PDB entry 7JK3 | electron microscopy, 3.40 A resolution | chains B and G of the 9 polymer chains in the assembly

Chain B:
Protein: Origin recognition complex subunit 2
From: Drosophila melanogaster
Reference sequence: Q24168 (ORC2_DROME); residues 1-618 here = UniProt positions 1-618
Chain sequence (618 residues; row label = number of the first residue in the row):
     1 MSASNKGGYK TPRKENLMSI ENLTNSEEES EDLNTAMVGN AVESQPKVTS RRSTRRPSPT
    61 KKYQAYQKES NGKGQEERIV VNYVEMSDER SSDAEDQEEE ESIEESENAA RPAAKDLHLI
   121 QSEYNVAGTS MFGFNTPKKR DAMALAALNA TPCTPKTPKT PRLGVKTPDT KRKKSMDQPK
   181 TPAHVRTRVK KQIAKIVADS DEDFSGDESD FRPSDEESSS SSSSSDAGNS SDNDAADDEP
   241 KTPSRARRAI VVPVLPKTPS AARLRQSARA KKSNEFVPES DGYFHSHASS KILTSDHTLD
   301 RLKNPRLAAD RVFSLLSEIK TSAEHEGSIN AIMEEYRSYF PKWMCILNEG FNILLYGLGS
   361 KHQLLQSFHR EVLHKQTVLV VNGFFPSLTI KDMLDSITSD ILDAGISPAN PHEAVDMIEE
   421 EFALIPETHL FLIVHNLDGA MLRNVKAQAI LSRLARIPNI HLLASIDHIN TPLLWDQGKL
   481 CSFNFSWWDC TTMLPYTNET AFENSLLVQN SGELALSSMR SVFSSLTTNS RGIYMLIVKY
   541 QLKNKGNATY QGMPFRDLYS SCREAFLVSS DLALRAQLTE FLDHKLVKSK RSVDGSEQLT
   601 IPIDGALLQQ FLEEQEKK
Unresolved in the structure: 1-275, 287-322, 506-514, 546-551, 592-596, 617-618
UniProt features mapped onto this chain:
  - modified residue: T24 (Phosphothreonine), S26 (Phosphoserine), S30 (Phosphoserine), S87 (Phosphoserine), S91 (Phosphoserine), S92 (Phosphoserine), T151 (Phosphothreonine), T154 (Phosphothreonine), T157 (Phosphothreonine), T160 (Phosphothreonine), T167 (Phosphothreonine), T170 (Phosphothreonine), T181 (Phosphothreonine), T258 (Phosphothreonine), S260 (Phosphoserine)

Chain G:
Protein: Cell division control protein
From: Drosophila melanogaster
Reference sequence: Q9VSM9 (Q9VSM9_DROME); residue numbers follow UniProt; this construct covers 242-662
Chain sequence (424 residues; numbered 239 to 662; the number before each row is that of its first residue):
   239 SNANNLPSPS RNKYQNARRV LNSAETQNLP GRESQLQELR EFFSNHLESQ TSGSLYVSGQ
   299 PGTGKTACLS LLLRDPDFSK RLQRVYINCT SIASVGAVYK KLCTELQLKV SGRTERDHLE
   359 AIQRHLKTAK RMLLLVLDEI DQLCTSRQEV LYTIFEWPAL PGSRILLVGI ANSLDLTDRA
   419 LMRLNARCEL KPRLMHFPPY SKQQIVEIFK SRLAEAEVLD VFPPVTLQLL AAKVSAISGD
   479 VRRALDIGRR VVEIAEQQKR DGEKEFNMKA LQLEGKDAVE AKEKQDTLKP VQVTQVAAVL
   539 NKVYGASQNL EEDIEASFPL QQKLMLCTLV LMLRNERNKD ISMGRLHEVY RRVCAKRNIL
   599 ALDQAEFTGT VDLVETRGIL RIMRKKEPRL HKVLLQWDEE EVHAALSDKQ LIASILSDTA
   659 CLSK
Unresolved in the structure: 239-248, 499-525, 543-555, 661-662
Sequence notes: expression tag (239-241)
Bound ions: Mg2+: T304 (together with ATP)
Residues lining bound ligands: ATP (adenosine-5'-triphosphate): S261, A262, E263, T264, N266, L267, P268, G269, R270, Q298, P299, G300, T301, G302, K303, T304, A305, E377, N410, Y438, I446, R450, V479, R480

Interface between chain B and chain G:
Pairs across the interface (28):
  F385(B) - R421(G)
  P386(B) - R421(G)
  S387(B) - R385(G)  hydrogen bond (backbone-side chain)
  S387(B) - E387(G)  hydrogen bond
  S387(B) - R421(G)  hydrogen bond
  D400(B) - R354(G)  salt bridge
  A501(B) - A424(G)
  E503(B) - M420(G)
  E503(B) - R421(G)  salt bridge
  S525(B) - L412(G)
  S525(B) - H434(G)
  T527(B) - S476(G)
  T528(B) - A474(G)
  N529(B) - A474(G)
  N529(B) - I475(G)
  R556(B) - L633(G)
  R556(B) - W635(G)  hydrogen bond (side chain-backbone)
  R556(B) - D636(G)  salt bridge
  R556(B) - E637(G)  salt bridge
  Y559(B) - D636(G)
  Y559(B) - E639(G)  hydrogen bond
  R563(B) - D636(G)  salt bridge
  R563(B) - E638(G)  salt bridge
  S569(B) - Y542(G)  hydrogen bond (side chain-backbone)
  D571(B) - Q634(G)
  H584(B) - L412(G)
  H584(B) - D413(G)  salt bridge
  R591(B) - L632(G)
Other interface residues (no listed pair), chain B (23 interface residues in all): S399, F502, S521, V522, S560, R575
Other interface residues (no listed pair), chain G (24 interface residues in all): Q298, P437, M621

Overview:
The interface between chain B and chain G involves 23 residues on one side and 24 on the other, with 6
hydrogen bonds and 7 salt bridges. Polar pairs include D400(B)-R354(G), E503(B)-R421(G) and R556(B)-D636(G).
Ligands of chain G: ATP.
Here chain B is Origin recognition complex subunit 2 and chain G is Cell division control protein, both from
Drosophila melanogaster. Entry 7JK3 (Structure of Drosophila ORC bound to GC-rich DNA and Cdc6) was determined
by electron microscopy (same publication as 7JGR, 7JGS, 7JK2, 7JK4, 7JK5 and 7JK6).
